Entry 8XTE (X-ray diffraction, 1.99 A resolution); this record covers chains A and B.

== Chain A (and B) ==
Protein: O-methyltransferase mpaG'
Source organism: Penicillium brevicompactum
Notes: EC 2.1.1.-; chain B of this document is another copy of the same molecule, construct and numbering; everything in this record applies to it too
UniProt: A0A0B5L781 (MPAG2_PENBR); numbering as in UniProt (aligned over 3-398)
Chain sequence (400 residues; numbered -1 to 398; the number before each row is that of its first residue; numbers below 1 keep their minus sign (Gly-1 is residue -1)):
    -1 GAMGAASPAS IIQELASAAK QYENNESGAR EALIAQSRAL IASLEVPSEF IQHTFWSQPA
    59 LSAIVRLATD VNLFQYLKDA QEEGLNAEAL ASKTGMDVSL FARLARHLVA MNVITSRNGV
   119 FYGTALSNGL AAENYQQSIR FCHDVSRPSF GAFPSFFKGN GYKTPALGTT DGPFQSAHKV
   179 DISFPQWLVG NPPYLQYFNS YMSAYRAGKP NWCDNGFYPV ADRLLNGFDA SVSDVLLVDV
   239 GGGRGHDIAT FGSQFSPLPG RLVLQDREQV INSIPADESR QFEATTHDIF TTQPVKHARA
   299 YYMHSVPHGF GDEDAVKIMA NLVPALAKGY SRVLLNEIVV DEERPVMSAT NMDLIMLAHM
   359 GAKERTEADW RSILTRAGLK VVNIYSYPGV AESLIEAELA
Disordered / not traced: -1 to 3
Construct notes: expression tag (-1 to 2)
Small-molecule neighbours:
  - 4-farnesyl-3,5-dihydroxy-6-methylphthalide (A1LWB): Phe139, Ser144, Phe182, Pro183, Leu186, Val187, Leu193, Phe196, Tyr199, Met200, Tyr203, Arg265, Gln267, Val268, Ser303, Val304, His306, Gly307, Phe308, Met350, Ile353, Met354, His357, Met358
  - S-adenosylhomocysteine (SAH): Phe196, Met200, Tyr203, Gly239, Gly240, Gly241, His244, Asp245, Asp264, Arg265, Val268, His285, Asp286, Ile287, Phe288, His302, Ser303, Val304, Phe308
Curated features (UniProtKB/Swiss-Prot):
  - active site: His306 (Proton acceptor), Glu335, Glu362
  - binding site ((4E,8E)-10-(4,6-dihydroxy-7-methyl-3-oxo-1,3-dihydro-2-benzofuran-5-yl)-4,8-dimethyldeca-4,8-dienoate): Ser144, Tyr199, Arg265, Gln267, Ser303
  - binding site (4-farnesyl-3,5-dihydroxy-6-methylphthalide): Ser144, Tyr199, Ser303
  - binding site (6-O-desmethylmycophenolate): Ser144, Tyr199, Arg265, Ser303
  - binding site (S-adenosyl-L-homocysteine): Asn197, Tyr203, Asp237, Gly239, His244, Asp245, Asp264, Arg265, Asp286, Ile287, His302
  - binding site (S-adenosyl-L-methionine): Asp264
  - mutagenesis: Phe196 (F196A: Completely abolishes the activity towards FDHMP-3C), Arg265 (R265A: Impairs enzymatic activity towards FDHMP-3C, with only 35.6% activity retained, and R265A only exhibited a 0.39-fold decreased activity towards 6-O-desmethylmycophenolate), Gln267 (Q267A: Opens the substrate entrance, and leads to higher catalytic efficiencies towards DMMPA, FDHMP-3C and FDHMP ...), His306 (H306A: Completely abolishes the methyltransferase activity), Glu362 (E362A: Leads to a significant decrease in methylation activity)
What the authors report for this chain:
  - binding site for 4-farnesyl-3,5-dihydroxy-6-methylphthalide: Pro183, Leu186, Val187, Leu193, Phe196, Arg265, Gln267, His306, His357
  - mutagenesis - R265A: unchanged catalytic activity on 4-farnesyl-3,5-dihydroxy-6-methylphthalide
  - conformationally variable residues (side-chain flip): Arg265, Gln267
  - mutagenesis - Q267A: increased catalytic activity on 4-farnesyl-3,5-dihydroxy-6-methylphthalide
  - catalytic residues: His306
  - mutagenesis - Q267W, E362A: decreased catalytic activity on the three substrates
  - mutagenesis - H306A: abolished catalytic activity on the three substrates

== Interface between chain A and chain B ==
Contacting residue pairs (189; chain A residue first):
  Pro6(A) with Tyr20(B)
  Ile10(A) with Ala17(B), hydrophobic
  Leu13(A) with Leu13(B), hydrophobic
  Ala17(A) with Ile10(B), hydrophobic
  Tyr20(A) with Pro6(B); Leu42(B)
  Glu21(A) with Ile10(B)
  Arg28(A) with Leu42(B), hydrogen bond (side chain-backbone); Glu43(B); Val44(B); Glu47(B), salt bridge
  Glu29(A) with Glu47(B)
  Leu31(A) with Ile10(B), hydrophobic; Leu38(B), hydrophobic; Leu42(B), hydrophobic
  Ile32(A) with Leu42(B), hydrophobic; Glu43(B)
  Ser35(A) with Ser35(B); Leu38(B); Ile39(B)
  Arg36(A) with Ile39(B); Glu43(B), salt bridge; His51(B), hydrogen bond; Asn110(B)
  Leu38(A) with Leu31(B), hydrophobic; Ser35(B)
  Ile39(A) with Ile32(B); Ser35(B); Arg36(B); Ile39(B), hydrophobic
  Ala40(A) with Asn110(B)
  Leu42(A) with Tyr20(B); Arg28(B), hydrogen bond (backbone-side chain); Leu31(B), hydrophobic; Ile32(B), hydrophobic
  Glu43(A) with Arg28(B); Ile32(B); Arg36(B), salt bridge
  Val44(A) with Arg28(B); Ala205(B)
  Pro45(A) with Leu124(B), hydrophobic; Tyr133(B)
  Ser46(A) with Tyr133(B), hydrogen bond (backbone-side chain); Ala202(B); Tyr203(B); Arg204(B); Ala205(B), hydrogen bond (side chain-backbone)
  Glu47(A) with Arg28(B), salt bridge; Glu29(B); Lys207(B), salt bridge
  Phe48(A) with Val111(B), hydrophobic; Leu124(B), hydrophobic; Leu128(B), hydrophobic
  Ile49(A) with Leu128(B), hydrophobic; Tyr133(B), hydrophobic; Ile137(B), hydrophobic
  Gln50(A) with Tyr203(B), hydrogen bond (side chain-backbone); Asn349(B)
  His51(A) with Arg36(B); Gln56(B)
  Thr52(A) with Gln56(B); Leu59(B); Ser60(B), hydrogen bond (backbone-side chain)
  Phe53(A) with Ile137(B), hydrophobic; Cys140(B), hydrophobic
  Trp54(A) with Cys140(B); Tyr199(B), hydrogen bond; Asn349(B); Met350(B), hydrophobic; Ile353(B), hydrophobic
  Ser55(A) with Asn349(B), hydrogen bond
  Gln56(A) with Gln56(B)
  Pro57(A) with Phe148(B)
  Ala58(A) with Phe148(B), hydrophobic; Leu352(B), hydrophobic
  Ser60(A) with Thr52(B), hydrogen bond (side chain-backbone); Phe53(B)
  Ala61(A) with Phe148(B); Phe151(B), hydrophobic; Pro152(B)
  Ile62(A) with Leu352(B), hydrophobic
  Arg64(A) with Pro152(B)
  Leu65(A) with Phe155(B), hydrophobic; Tyr160(B), hydrophobic
  Asp68(A) with Lys156(B); Tyr160(B)
  Val69(A) with Tyr160(B)
  Gly93(A) with Gly159(B); Tyr160(B)
  Met94(A) with Tyr160(B), hydrophobic
  Asp95(A) with Tyr160(B), hydrogen bond (backbone-backbone); Thr162(B), hydrogen bond
  Leu98(A) with Phe155(B), hydrophobic; Tyr160(B); Thr162(B); Leu355(B), hydrophobic
  Arg101(A) with Asp351(B), salt bridge; Leu355(B); Ala360(B), hydrogen bond (side chain-backbone); Lys361(B)
  Leu102(A) with Leu352(B), hydrophobic
  Arg104(A) with Glu340(B); Pro343(B); Thr348(B)
  His105(A) with Thr348(B), hydrogen bond; Asn349(B); Leu352(B)
  Ala108(A) with Val344(B); Met345(B); Thr348(B)
  Asn110(A) with Arg36(B); Ala37(B); Ala40(B)
  Val111(A) with Phe48(B), hydrophobic
  Leu124(A) with Pro45(B), hydrophobic; Phe48(B), hydrophobic
  Leu128(A) with Phe48(B), hydrophobic; Ile49(B), hydrophobic
  Tyr133(A) with Pro45(B); Ser46(B); Ile49(B), hydrophobic
  Ile137(A) with Ile49(B), hydrophobic
  Cys140(A) with Phe53(B), hydrophobic; Trp54(B)
  His141(A) with Gly149(B); Pro152(B)
  Arg145(A) with Gly149(B)
  Phe148(A) with Phe53(B); Pro57(B), hydrophobic; Ala58(B), hydrophobic; Ala61(B)
  Gly149(A) with His141(B); Arg145(B)
  Phe151(A) with Ala61(B), hydrophobic
  Pro152(A) with Ala61(B); Arg64(B); His141(B)
  Phe155(A) with Leu98(B), hydrophobic
  Lys156(A) with Asp68(B)
  Gly159(A) with Gly93(B)
  Tyr160(A) with Leu65(B), hydrophobic; Asp68(B); Val69(B); Gly93(B); Met94(B), hydrophobic; Asp95(B), hydrogen bond (backbone-backbone); Leu98(B)
  Lys161(A) with Asp95(B); Leu98(B)
  Thr162(A) with Asp95(B); Ser97(B), hydrogen bond; Leu98(B)
  Tyr199(A) with Trp54(B), hydrogen bond
  Ala202(A) with Ser46(B)
  Tyr203(A) with Ser46(B); Gln50(B), hydrogen bond (backbone-side chain); Trp54(B), hydrophobic
  Arg204(A) with Ser46(B)
  Ala205(A) with Val44(B); Ser46(B), hydrogen bond (backbone-side chain)
  Gly206(A) with Val44(B)
  Lys207(A) with Glu47(B), salt bridge
  Val338(A) with Arg104(B)
  Asp339(A) with Arg104(B), hydrogen bond (backbone-side chain)
  Glu340(A) with Arg104(B), salt bridge
  Glu341(A) with Asn116(B)
  Pro343(A) with Arg104(B); Val107(B), hydrophobic
  Val344(A) with Ala108(B)
  Met345(A) with His51(B); Ser55(B); Ala108(B); Met109(B), hydrophobic
  Thr348(A) with Arg104(B); His105(B), hydrogen bond; Ala108(B)
  Asn349(A) with Gln50(B), hydrogen bond; Trp54(B); Ser55(B), hydrogen bond; His105(B)
  Met350(A) with Trp54(B), hydrophobic
  Asp351(A) with Arg101(B), salt bridge
  Leu352(A) with Ala58(B), hydrophobic; Ile62(B), hydrophobic; His105(B)
  Ile353(A) with Trp54(B), hydrophobic
  Leu355(A) with Arg101(B)
  Ala360(A) with Arg101(B), hydrogen bond (backbone-side chain)
  Lys361(A) with Arg101(B)
Also at the interface, not in a pair above, chain A (96 interface residues in all): Ala37, Leu59, Val63, Ser97, Val107, Arg342
Also at the interface, not in a pair above, chain B (98 interface residues in all): Ala7, Glu21, Val63, Leu102, Gly117, Gly127, Lys161, Gly206, Val338

== Summary ==
96 residues of chain A and 98 residues of chain B are in contact; the contacts include 24 hydrogen bonds and 9
salt bridges. Among the polar pairs are Arg28(A)-Glu47(B), Arg36(A)-Glu43(B) and Glu47(A)-Lys207(B). The paper
reports the catalytic residue His306(A); Q267W and E362A of chain A reduce catalytic activity on the three
substrates; 5 substitutions were tested in all.
Chain A and chain B are both O-methyltransferase mpaG' (Penicillium brevicompactum); the structure, Crystal
structure of methyltransferase MpaG' in complex with SAH and FDHMP, was determined by X-ray diffraction (same
publication as 8XTF and 8XTG).
